8XQ3 - chains B and F of the 8 polymer chains in the assembly; structure by electron microscopy, 5.87 A resolution (low resolution: residue-level contacts below are approximate; hydrogen-bond / salt-bridge calls are withheld).

== Chain B ==
Molecule: Nipah virus Bangladesh string G protein
From: Henipavirus nipahense
Sequence (602 residues; numbered 1 to 602; the number before each row is that of its first residue):
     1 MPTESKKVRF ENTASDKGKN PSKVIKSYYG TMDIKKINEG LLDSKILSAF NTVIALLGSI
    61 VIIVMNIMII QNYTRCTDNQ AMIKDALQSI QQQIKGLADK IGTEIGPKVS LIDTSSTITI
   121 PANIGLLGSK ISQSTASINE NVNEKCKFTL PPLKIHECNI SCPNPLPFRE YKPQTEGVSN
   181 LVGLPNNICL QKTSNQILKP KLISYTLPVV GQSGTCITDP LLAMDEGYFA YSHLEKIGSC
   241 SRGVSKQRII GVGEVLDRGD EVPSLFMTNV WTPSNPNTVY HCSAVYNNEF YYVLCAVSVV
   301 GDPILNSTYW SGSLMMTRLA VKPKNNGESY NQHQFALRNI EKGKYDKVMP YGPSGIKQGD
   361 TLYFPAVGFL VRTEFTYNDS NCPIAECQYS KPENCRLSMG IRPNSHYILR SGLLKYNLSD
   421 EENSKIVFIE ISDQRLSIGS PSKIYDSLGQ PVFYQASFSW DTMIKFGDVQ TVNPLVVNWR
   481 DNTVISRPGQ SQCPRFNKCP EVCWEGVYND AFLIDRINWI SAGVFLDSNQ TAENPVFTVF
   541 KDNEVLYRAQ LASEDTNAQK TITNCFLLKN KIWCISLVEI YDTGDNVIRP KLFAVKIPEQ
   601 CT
Disordered / not traced: 1-175
Disulfide bonds: Cys-189/Cys-601, Cys-216/Cys-240, Cys-282/Cys-295, Cys-382/Cys-395, Cys-387/Cys-499, Cys-493/Cys-503, Cys-565/Cys-574
Glycans and other covalent adducts: N-acetylglucosamine (NAG) linked to Asn-195, Asn-306, Asn-378, Asn-417, Asn-529

== Chain F ==
Molecule: single-domain antibody n425
From: Homo sapiens
Notes: antibody fragment or engineered binder
Sequence (119 residues; row label = number of the first residue in the row):
     1 EVQLVESGGG LVQPGGSLRL SCAASGFTFS SYAMSWVRQA PGKGLEWVSY ISSSSSYTNY
    61 ADSVKGRFTI SRDNSKNTLY LQMNSLRAED TASYYCARGL AGVWGIDVWG QGTLVTVSS
Disulfide bonds: Cys-22/Cys-96

== Chain B / chain F interface ==
Residue-residue contacts - 33 pairs, chain B then chain F:
  Ile-203(B) / Trp-104(F)
  Ile-203(B) / Gly-105(F)
  Tyr-205(B) / Trp-104(F)
  Tyr-205(B) / Gly-105(F)
  Tyr-205(B) / Ile-106(F)
  Tyr-205(B) / Asp-107(F)
  Tyr-205(B) / Trp-109(F)
  Thr-206(B) / Trp-109(F)
  Leu-207(B) / Gln-39(F)
  Leu-207(B) / Leu-45(F)
  Leu-207(B) / Tyr-95(F)
  Leu-207(B) / Trp-109(F)
  Tyr-231(B) / Trp-104(F)
  Asp-257(B) / Tyr-32(F)
  Arg-258(B) / Tyr-32(F)
  Arg-258(B) / Ile-106(F)
  Gly-259(B) / Tyr-32(F)
  Ser-264(B) / Ile-106(F)
  Leu-265(B) / Trp-104(F)
  Phe-266(B) / Arg-98(F)
  Phe-266(B) / Ile-106(F)
  Met-267(B) / Gly-102(F)
  Met-267(B) / Trp-104(F)
  Thr-268(B) / Tyr-50(F)
  Thr-268(B) / Leu-100(F)
  Val-270(B) / Leu-100(F)
  Pro-323(B) / Tyr-57(F)
  Lys-324(B) / Tyr-57(F)
  Asn-325(B) / Ser-56(F)
  Asn-325(B) / Tyr-57(F)
  Asn-325(B) / Thr-58(F)
  Arg-589(B) / Val-103(F)
  Leu-592(B) / Trp-104(F)
Interface residues without a listed pair, chain B (23 interface residues in all): Ser-204, Pro-208, Phe-229, Asn-331
Interface residues without a listed pair, chain F (20 interface residues in all): Phe-27, Ala-101, Val-108

== Summary ==
23 residues of chain B face 20 of chain F across their interface. Covalently linked N-acetylglucosamine: at
Asn-195(B), Asn-306(B), Asn-378(B), Asn-417(B) and Asn-529(B).
Here chain B is Nipah virus Bangladesh string G protein (Henipavirus nipahense) and chain F is single-domain
antibody n425 (Homo sapiens). Entry 8XQ3 (Structure of Nipah virus Bangladesh string G protein ectodomain
tetramer bound to single-domain antibody n425 at ...) was determined by electron microscopy (same publication
as 8XPS and 8XPY).
